6BFZ - chains A and B; structure by X-ray diffraction, 2.21 A resolution.

# Chain A (and B)
Molecule: Enolase
Organism: Escherichia coli
Notes: EC 4.2.1.11; chain B of this document is another copy of the same molecule, construct and numbering; everything in this record applies to it too
Reference sequence: B7MLA0 (ENO_ECO45); residues 0-431 here correspond to UniProt positions 1-432 (UniProt number = residue number + 1)
Amino-acid sequence (449 residues; row label = number of the first residue in the row; numbers below 1 keep their minus sign (Gly-17 is residue -17)):
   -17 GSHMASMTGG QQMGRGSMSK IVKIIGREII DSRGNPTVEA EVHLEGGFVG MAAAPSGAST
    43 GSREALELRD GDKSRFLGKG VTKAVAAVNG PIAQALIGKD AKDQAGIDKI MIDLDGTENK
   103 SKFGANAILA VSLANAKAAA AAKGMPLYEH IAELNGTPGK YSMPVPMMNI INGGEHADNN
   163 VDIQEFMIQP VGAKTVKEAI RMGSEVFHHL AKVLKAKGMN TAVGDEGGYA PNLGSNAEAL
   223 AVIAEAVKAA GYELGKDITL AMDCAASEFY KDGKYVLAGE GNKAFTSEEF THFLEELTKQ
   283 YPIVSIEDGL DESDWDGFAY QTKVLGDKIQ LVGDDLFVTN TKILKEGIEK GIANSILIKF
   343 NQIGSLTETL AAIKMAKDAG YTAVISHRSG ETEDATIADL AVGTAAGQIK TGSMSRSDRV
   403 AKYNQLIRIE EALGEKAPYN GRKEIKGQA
Unresolved in the structure: -17 to -8
Construct notes: expression tag (-17 to -1)
Ion coordination: Mg2+: Asp245, Asp290, Asp316
UniProt features mapped onto this chain:
  - active site: Glu208 (Proton donor), Lys341 (Proton acceptor)
  - binding site ((2R)-2-phosphoglycerate): Gln166, Lys341, Arg370, Ser371, Lys392
  - binding site (Mg(2+)): Asp245, Glu289, Asp316

# Interface between chain A and chain B
Pairs across the interface - 87 pairs, chain A then chain B:
  Arg-3(A) - Arg-3(B)
  Ile7(A) - Glu413(B)
  Arg9(A) - Arg410(B)
  Arg9(A) - Glu413(B)  salt bridge
  Glu10(A) - Lys179(B)  salt bridge
  Glu10(A) - Ile409(B)
  Ile11(A) - Asn406(B)
  Ile12(A) - Ile182(B)  hydrophobic
  Ile12(A) - Val402(B)
  Ile12(A) - Asn406(B)  hydrogen bond (backbone-side chain)
  Asp13(A) - Val402(B)
  Ser14(A) - Ser397(B)
  Ser14(A) - Arg398(B)  hydrogen bond (backbone-backbone)
  Ser14(A) - Ser399(B)
  Arg15(A) - His190(B)  hydrogen bond (backbone-side chain)
  Arg15(A) - Met396(B)
  Gly16(A) - Ser186(B)  hydrogen bond (backbone-side chain)
  Gly16(A) - His190(B)
  Gly16(A) - Met396(B)  hydrogen bond (backbone-backbone)
  Asn17(A) - His190(B)  hydrogen bond
  Glu21(A) - Arg410(B)  salt bridge
  Met33(A) - Arg410(B)
  Ser56(A) - Arg183(B)  hydrogen bond (backbone-side chain)
  Ser56(A) - Glu187(B)
  Arg57(A) - Lys179(B)
  Arg57(A) - Arg183(B)
  Arg57(A) - Glu187(B)
  Phe58(A) - Arg183(B)
  Phe58(A) - Ser186(B)
  Phe58(A) - Glu187(B)  hydrogen bond (backbone-side chain)
  Leu59(A) - Glu187(B)
  Leu59(A) - His191(B)
  Leu59(A) - Lys194(B)
  Lys179(A) - Glu10(B)  salt bridge
  Ile182(A) - Ile12(B)  hydrophobic
  Arg183(A) - Ser56(B)  hydrogen bond (side chain-backbone)
  Arg183(A) - Arg57(B)
  Arg183(A) - Phe58(B)
  Ser186(A) - Gly16(B)  hydrogen bond (side chain-backbone)
  Ser186(A) - Phe58(B)
  Glu187(A) - Ser56(B)
  Glu187(A) - Arg57(B)
  Glu187(A) - Phe58(B)  hydrogen bond (side chain-backbone)
  Glu187(A) - Leu59(B)
  Phe189(A) - Arg15(B)
  His190(A) - Arg15(B)  hydrogen bond (side chain-backbone)
  His190(A) - Gly16(B)
  His190(A) - Asn17(B)  hydrogen bond
  His191(A) - Leu59(B)
  Lys194(A) - Leu59(B)
  Ala204(A) - Ala204(B)  hydrophobic
  Ala204(A) - Val205(B)
  Val205(A) - Ala204(B)
  Val205(A) - Val205(B)  hydrogen bond (backbone-backbone)
  Val205(A) - Arg398(B)
  Glu373(A) - Ser399(B)
  Thr374(A) - Ser399(B)
  Glu375(A) - Ser399(B)
  Glu375(A) - Ala403(B)
  Glu375(A) - Asn406(B)  hydrogen bond
  Glu375(A) - Arg410(B)  salt bridge
  Met396(A) - Arg15(B)
  Met396(A) - Gly16(B)
  Ser397(A) - Ser14(B)
  Arg398(A) - Ser14(B)  hydrogen bond (backbone-backbone)
  Arg398(A) - Val205(B)
  Arg398(A) - Arg398(B)
  Arg398(A) - Asp400(B)
  Ser399(A) - Ser14(B)
  Ser399(A) - Glu373(B)
  Ser399(A) - Thr374(B)
  Ser399(A) - Glu375(B)
  Ser399(A) - Asp400(B)  hydrogen bond (backbone-side chain)
  Asp400(A) - Arg398(B)
  Asp400(A) - Ser399(B)  hydrogen bond (side chain-backbone)
  Val402(A) - Ile12(B)
  Val402(A) - Asp13(B)
  Ala403(A) - Glu375(B)
  Asn406(A) - Ile11(B)
  Asn406(A) - Ile12(B)  hydrogen bond (side chain-backbone)
  Asn406(A) - Glu375(B)  hydrogen bond
  Ile409(A) - Glu10(B)
  Arg410(A) - Glu21(B)  salt bridge
  Arg410(A) - Met33(B)
  Arg410(A) - Glu375(B)  salt bridge
  Glu413(A) - Ile7(B)
  Glu413(A) - Arg9(B)  salt bridge
Also at the interface, not in a pair above, chain A (43 interface residues in all): Asn202
Also at the interface, not in a pair above, chain B (43 interface residues in all): Phe189, Asn202

# Summary
The chain A/chain B interface involves 43 residues from each chain; the contacts include 20 hydrogen bonds and
8 salt bridges. Among the polar pairs are Arg9(A)-Glu413(B), Glu10(A)-Lys179(B) and Glu21(A)-Arg410(B).
Chain A and chain B are both Enolase (Escherichia coli); the structure, Crystal structure of enolase from E.
coli with a mixture of apo form, substrate, and product ..., was determined by X-ray diffraction (same
publication as 6BFY).
